6YFT - chains EH and EO of the 210 polymer chains in the assembly; structure by X-ray diffraction, 3.50 A resolution.

Chain EH (and EO):
Molecule: coat protein
Source organism: Wenzhou levi-like virus 1
Notes: chain EO of this document is another copy of the same molecule, construct and numbering; everything in this record applies to it too
Amino-acid sequence (113 residues; row label = number of the first residue in the row):
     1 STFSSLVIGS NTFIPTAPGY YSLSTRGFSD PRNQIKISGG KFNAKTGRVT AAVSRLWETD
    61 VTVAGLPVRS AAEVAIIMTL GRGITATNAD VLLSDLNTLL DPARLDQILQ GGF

Chain EH / chain EO interface:
Contacting residue pairs (141):
  S1(EH) - F113(EO)  hydrogen bond (backbone-backbone)
  T2(EH) - G112(EO)
  T2(EH) - F113(EO)  hydrogen bond (side chain-backbone)
  F3(EH) - R104(EO)
  F3(EH) - Q107(EO)
  F3(EH) - I108(EO)  hydrophobic
  F3(EH) - F113(EO)
  S5(EH) - R104(EO)
  L6(EH) - L99(EO)  hydrophobic
  L6(EH) - R104(EO)
  I8(EH) - D95(EO)
  I8(EH) - T98(EO)
  I8(EH) - L99(EO)  hydrophobic
  Y21(EH) - F113(EO)  hydrogen bond (side chain-backbone)
  I35(EH) - L99(EO)  hydrophobic
  I37(EH) - I108(EO)  hydrophobic
  I37(EH) - G112(EO)
  I37(EH) - F113(EO)
  G39(EH) - I108(EO)
  G39(EH) - G111(EO)
  G40(EH) - I108(EO)  hydrogen bond (backbone-backbone)
  G40(EH) - L109(EO)
  G40(EH) - G111(EO)
  K41(EH) - F113(EO)
  V49(EH) - L109(EO)
  A51(EH) - L109(EO)  hydrophobic
  V53(EH) - L96(EO)  hydrophobic
  V53(EH) - I108(EO)  hydrophobic
  R55(EH) - L92(EO)
  R55(EH) - D95(EO)  salt bridge
  R55(EH) - L96(EO)
  W57(EH) - N88(EO)
  W57(EH) - L92(EO)  hydrophobic
  T59(EH) - I84(EO)
  S70(EH) - R82(EO)  hydrogen bond (side chain-backbone)
  S70(EH) - I84(EO)
  A71(EH) - L80(EO)
  A71(EH) - G81(EO)  hydrogen bond (backbone-backbone)
  A71(EH) - I84(EO)
  A72(EH) - T79(EO)
  A72(EH) - L80(EO)  hydrophobic
  A72(EH) - I84(EO)  hydrophobic
  E73(EH) - I77(EO)
  E73(EH) - M78(EO)
  E73(EH) - T79(EO)  hydrogen bond (backbone-backbone)
  V74(EH) - I76(EO)  hydrophobic
  V74(EH) - I77(EO)
  V74(EH) - L93(EO)  hydrophobic
  V74(EH) - L96(EO)
  A75(EH) - A75(EO)
  A75(EH) - I76(EO)
  A75(EH) - I77(EO)  hydrogen bond (backbone-backbone)
  I76(EH) - V74(EO)  hydrophobic
  I76(EH) - A75(EO)
  I76(EH) - L96(EO)  hydrophobic
  I77(EH) - E73(EO)
  I77(EH) - V74(EO)
  I77(EH) - A75(EO)  hydrogen bond (backbone-backbone)
  I77(EH) - I77(EO)  hydrophobic
  M78(EH) - E73(EO)
  M78(EH) - V74(EO)  hydrophobic
  M78(EH) - L105(EO)  hydrophobic
  T79(EH) - A71(EO)
  T79(EH) - A72(EO)
  T79(EH) - E73(EO)  hydrogen bond (backbone-backbone)
  L80(EH) - A71(EO)
  L80(EH) - A72(EO)  hydrophobic
  L80(EH) - E73(EO)
  L80(EH) - L109(EO)  hydrophobic
  G81(EH) - A71(EO)  hydrogen bond (backbone-backbone)
  R82(EH) - S70(EO)  hydrogen bond (backbone-side chain)
  G83(EH) - V61(EO)
  G83(EH) - V63(EO)
  I84(EH) - T59(EO)
  I84(EH) - S70(EO)
  I84(EH) - A71(EO)
  I84(EH) - A72(EO)  hydrophobic
  A86(EH) - P102(EO)
  A86(EH) - L105(EO)
  N88(EH) - W57(EO)
  A89(EH) - L105(EO)  hydrophobic
  D90(EH) - N97(EO)
  D90(EH) - L100(EO)
  D90(EH) - D101(EO)
  D90(EH) - P102(EO)
  D90(EH) - L105(EO)
  L92(EH) - R55(EO)
  L92(EH) - W57(EO)  hydrophobic
  L92(EH) - A72(EO)  hydrophobic
  L92(EH) - V74(EO)  hydrophobic
  L93(EH) - V74(EO)  hydrophobic
  L93(EH) - N97(EO)
  L93(EH) - L100(EO)  hydrophobic
  S94(EH) - N97(EO)
  D95(EH) - I8(EO)
  D95(EH) - R55(EO)  salt bridge
  L96(EH) - V53(EO)  hydrophobic
  L96(EH) - R55(EO)
  L96(EH) - V74(EO)
  L96(EH) - I76(EO)  hydrophobic
  N97(EH) - D90(EO)
  N97(EH) - L93(EO)
  N97(EH) - S94(EO)
  N97(EH) - N97(EO)
  T98(EH) - I8(EO)
  L99(EH) - L6(EO)  hydrophobic
  L99(EH) - I8(EO)  hydrophobic
  L99(EH) - I35(EO)  hydrophobic
  L100(EH) - D90(EO)
  L100(EH) - L93(EO)  hydrophobic
  D101(EH) - D90(EO)
  P102(EH) - A86(EO)
  P102(EH) - D90(EO)
  R104(EH) - F3(EO)
  R104(EH) - S5(EO)
  R104(EH) - L6(EO)
  L105(EH) - M78(EO)  hydrophobic
  L105(EH) - A86(EO)
  L105(EH) - A89(EO)  hydrophobic
  L105(EH) - D90(EO)
  D106(EH) - A86(EO)
  Q107(EH) - F3(EO)
  I108(EH) - F3(EO)  hydrophobic
  I108(EH) - I37(EO)  hydrophobic
  I108(EH) - G39(EO)
  I108(EH) - G40(EO)  hydrogen bond (backbone-backbone)
  I108(EH) - V53(EO)  hydrophobic
  L109(EH) - G40(EO)
  L109(EH) - V49(EO)
  L109(EH) - A51(EO)  hydrophobic
  L109(EH) - L80(EO)  hydrophobic
  Q110(EH) - G40(EO)
  G111(EH) - G39(EO)
  G111(EH) - G40(EO)
  G112(EH) - I37(EO)
  F113(EH) - S1(EO)
  F113(EH) - T2(EO)  hydrogen bond (backbone-backbone)
  F113(EH) - G19(EO)
  F113(EH) - Y21(EO)  hydrogen bond (backbone-side chain)
  F113(EH) - I37(EO)
  F113(EH) - S38(EO)
Other interface residues (no listed pair), chain EH (64 interface residues in all): V7, G19, S38, S54, V61, T87
Other interface residues (no listed pair), chain EO (64 interface residues in all): V7, S54, G83, T87, D106, Q110

Overview:
The chain EH/chain EO interface involves 64 residues from each chain, with 15 hydrogen bonds and 2 salt
bridges. Among the polar pairs are R55(EH)-D95(EO), T2(EH)-F113(EO) and Y21(EH)-F113(EO).
Chain EH and chain EO are both coat protein (Wenzhou levi-like virus 1); the structure, Virus-like particle of
Wenzhou levi-like virus 1, was determined by X-ray diffraction.
